PDB entry 6N2O | X-ray diffraction, 2.82 A resolution | chains C and D of the 4 polymer chains in the assembly

== Chain C ==
Molecule: Pyruvate flavodoxin/ferredoxin oxidoreductase domain protein
Organism: Magnetococcus marinus (strain ATCC BAA-1437 / JCM 17883 / MC-1)
Reference sequence: A0L8G4 (A0L8G4_MAGMM); residues 1-573 here = UniProt positions 1-573
Chain sequence (573 residues; row label = number of the first residue in the row):
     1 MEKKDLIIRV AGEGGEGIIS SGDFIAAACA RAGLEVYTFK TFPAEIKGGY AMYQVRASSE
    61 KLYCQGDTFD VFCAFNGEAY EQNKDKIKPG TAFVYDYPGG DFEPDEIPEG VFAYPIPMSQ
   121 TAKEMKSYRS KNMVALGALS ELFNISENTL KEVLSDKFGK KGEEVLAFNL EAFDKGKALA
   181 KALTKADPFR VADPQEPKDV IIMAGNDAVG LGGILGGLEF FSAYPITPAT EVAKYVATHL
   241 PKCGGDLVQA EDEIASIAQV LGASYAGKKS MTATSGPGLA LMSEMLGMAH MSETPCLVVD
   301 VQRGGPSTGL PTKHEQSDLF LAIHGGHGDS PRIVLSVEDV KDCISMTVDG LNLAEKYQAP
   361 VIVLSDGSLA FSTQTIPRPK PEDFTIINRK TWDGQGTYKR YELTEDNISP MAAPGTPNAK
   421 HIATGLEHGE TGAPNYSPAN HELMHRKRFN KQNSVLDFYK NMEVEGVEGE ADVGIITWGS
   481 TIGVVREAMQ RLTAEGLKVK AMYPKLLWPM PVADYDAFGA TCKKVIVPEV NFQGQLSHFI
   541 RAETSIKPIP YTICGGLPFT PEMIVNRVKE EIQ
Unresolved in the structure: 1
Small-molecule neighbours: succinyl-coenzyme A / thiamine diphosphate: Gly-14, Gly-15, Glu-16, Gly-17, Ile-18, Ile-19, Ser-20, Phe-42, Pro-43, Ala-44, Glu-45, Ile-46, Lys-47, Ala-51, Arg-129, Ser-130, Asn-132, Met-133, Lys-157, Phe-158, Lys-161, Val-165, Asn-169, Tyr-224, Pro-225, Ile-226, Thr-227, Glu-253, Pro-277, Leu-281, Arg-303, Thr-308, Pro-311, Thr-312
From the paper describing this entry:
  - binding site for succinyl-coenzyme A: Ser-20, Ala-44, Glu-45, Ile-46, Arg-129, Asn-132, Lys-157, Phe-158, Lys-161, Asn-169, Thr-227, Arg-303
  - binding site for coenzyme A: Ser-20, Asn-132, Lys-157
  - binding site for 2-oxoglutaric acid: Thr-227, Arg-303
  - mutagenesis - T227A, R303A: abolished catalytic activity on 2-oxoglutarate
  - mutagenesis - E45Q: decreased catalytic activity
  - mutagenesis - Y436F: unchanged catalytic activity
  - mutagenesis - I46A (2033+/-206 min-1): unchanged catalytic activity on benzyl viologen (BV)

== Chain D ==
Molecule: Pyruvate ferredoxin/flavodoxin oxidoreductase, beta subunit
Organism: Magnetococcus marinus (strain ATCC BAA-1437 / JCM 17883 / MC-1)
Reference sequence: A0L8G5 (A0L8G5_MAGMM); residues 1-292 here = UniProt positions 1-292
Chain sequence (292 residues; row label = number of the first residue in the row):
     1 MTVEAFHKME NMKPKDYKSE VPTTWCPGCG HFGILNGVYR AMAELGIDST KFAAISGIGC
    61 SSRMPYFVDS YKMHTLHGRA GAVATGTQVA RPDLCVVVAG GDGDGFSIGG GHMPHMARKN
   121 VNMTYVLMDN GIYGLTKGQY SPTSRPEMTA YTTPYGGPEN PMNPLLYMLT YGATYVAQAF
   181 AGKPKDCAEL IKGAMEHEGF AYVNIFSQCP TFNKIDTVDF YRDLVEPIPE DHDTSDLGAA
   241 MELARRPGGK APTGLLYKTS APTLDQNLAK IRERLGGHVG YDKNKIIALA KP
Unresolved in the structure: 1
Bound ions: 4Fe-4S cluster Fe: Cys-26, Cys-29, Cys-60, Cys-209; Mg2+: Asp-102, Asn-130, Ile-132 (together with thiamine diphosphate)
Small-molecule neighbours:
  - succinyl-coenzyme A / thiamine diphosphate: His-31, Ile-58, Gly-59, Cys-60, Ser-61, Arg-63, His-74, His-77, Gly-101, Asp-102, Gly-103, Asp-104, Ile-108, Asn-130, Ile-132, Tyr-133, Gly-134, Leu-135, Thr-136, Lys-137, Thr-211, Phe-212
  - 4Fe-4S cluster (SF4): Trp-25, Cys-26, Cys-29, His-31, Cys-60, Asn-130, Gly-134, Cys-209, Pro-210, Thr-211, Phe-212
From the paper describing this entry:
  - binding site for succinyl-coenzyme A: Arg-63, Lys-137
  - binding site for 2-oxoglutaric acid: Arg-63, Leu-135
  - mutagenesis - R63A, R63L: abolished catalytic activity on 2-oxoglutarate
  - specificity-determining residues: Arg-63 (by similarity / conservation)

== How chain C and chain D interact ==
Pairs across the interface (40):
  Ala-44(C) / Arg-63(D)
  Ala-44(C) / Leu-135(D)
  Glu-45(C) / Thr-24(D)
  Glu-45(C) / Arg-63(D)  salt bridge
  Ile-46(C) / Cys-26(D)  hydrophobic
  Ile-46(C) / Gly-134(D)
  Ile-46(C) / Leu-135(D)
  Ile-46(C) / Lys-137(D)
  Ile-46(C) / Thr-211(D)
  Ile-46(C) / Phe-212(D)  hydrophobic
  Lys-47(C) / Cys-26(D)
  Tyr-224(C) / His-77(D)  hydrogen bond
  Tyr-224(C) / Gly-103(D)
  Tyr-224(C) / Ser-107(D)
  Tyr-224(C) / Ile-108(D)
  Tyr-224(C) / Tyr-133(D)  hydrogen bond
  Pro-225(C) / Tyr-133(D)  hydrophobic
  Pro-225(C) / Thr-136(D)
  Pro-225(C) / Gln-139(D)
  Thr-230(C) / Gln-139(D)
  Thr-230(C) / Tyr-151(D)
  Glu-231(C) / Tyr-151(D)  hydrogen bond
  Ala-233(C) / Thr-152(D)
  Lys-234(C) / Tyr-151(D)
  Ala-237(C) / Thr-152(D)
  Ala-237(C) / Tyr-155(D)
  Thr-238(C) / Pro-154(D)
  Thr-238(C) / Tyr-155(D)  hydrogen bond (backbone-side chain)
  Gln-249(C) / Gln-139(D)
  Gln-249(C) / Tyr-140(D)  hydrogen bond (side chain-backbone)
  Gln-249(C) / Thr-152(D)  hydrogen bond
  Glu-251(C) / Ser-107(D)  hydrogen bond (backbone-side chain)
  Glu-251(C) / Ile-108(D)  hydrogen bond (backbone-backbone)
  Asp-252(C) / Ile-108(D)
  Glu-253(C) / Ile-108(D)
  Leu-281(C) / Arg-79(D)
  Leu-281(C) / Ile-108(D)  hydrophobic
  Ser-307(C) / Leu-76(D)
  Thr-308(C) / Ile-58(D)
  Thr-308(C) / Leu-76(D)
Other interface residues (no listed pair), chain C (24 interface residues in all): Ile-226, Thr-227, Lys-242, Leu-247, Ala-250
Other interface residues (no listed pair), chain D (25 interface residues in all): Cys-60, Thr-75
Interface features reported in the paper:
  - pairs named by the authors: Glu-45(C)/Arg-63(D)

== In short ==
Chain C and chain D form an interface of 24 and 25 residues respectively; the contacts include 8 hydrogen
bonds and 1 salt bridge. Among the polar pairs are Glu-45(C)/Arg-63(D), Tyr-224(C)/His-77(D) and
Tyr-224(C)/Tyr-133(D). The paper describes a contact between Glu-45(C) and Arg-63(D). The paper reports a
binding site for succinyl-coenzyme A at Ser-20(C), Ala-44(C) and Arg-63(D) among others; T227A and R303A of
chain C abolish catalytic activity on 2-oxoglutarate; 7 substitutions were tested in all.
Chain C is Pyruvate flavodoxin/ferredoxin oxidoreductase domain protein and chain D is Pyruvate
ferredoxin/flavodoxin oxidoreductase, beta subunit, both from Magnetococcus marinus (strain ATCC BAA-1437 /
JCM 17883 / MC-1); the structure, 2-oxoglutarate:ferredoxin oxidoreductase from Magnetococcus marinus with
2-oxoglutarate, coenzyme A and succinyl-CoA bound, was determined by X-ray diffraction (same publication as
6N2N).
